5VCM - chain A; structure by X-ray diffraction, 1.60 A resolution.

== Chain A ==
Name: Alpha-1,6-mannosyl-glycoprotein 2-beta-N-acetylglucosaminyltransferase
Source organism: Homo sapiens
Notes: EC 2.4.1.143
UniProt: Q10469 (MGAT2_HUMAN); residues 29-447 here = UniProt positions 29-447
Sequence (419 residues; each row starts with the number of its first residue):
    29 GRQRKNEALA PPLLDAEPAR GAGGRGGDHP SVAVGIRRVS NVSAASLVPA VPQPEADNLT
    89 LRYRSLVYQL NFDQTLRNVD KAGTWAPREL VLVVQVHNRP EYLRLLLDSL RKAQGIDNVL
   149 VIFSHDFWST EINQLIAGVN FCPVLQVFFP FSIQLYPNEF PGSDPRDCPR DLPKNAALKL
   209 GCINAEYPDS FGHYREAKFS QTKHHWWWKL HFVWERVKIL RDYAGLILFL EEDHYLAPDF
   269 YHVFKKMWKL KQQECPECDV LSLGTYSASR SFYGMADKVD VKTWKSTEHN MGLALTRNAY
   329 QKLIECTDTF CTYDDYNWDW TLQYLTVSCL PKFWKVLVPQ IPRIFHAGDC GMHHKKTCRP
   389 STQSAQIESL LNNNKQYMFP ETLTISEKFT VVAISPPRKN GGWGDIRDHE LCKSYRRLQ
Not modelled in the structure: 29-85, 109-112, 296, 380-385
Disulfide bonds: Cys196-Cys210, Cys283-Cys286, Cys334-Cys357, Cys339-Cys440, Cys378-Cys386
Bound ions: Mn2+: Asp261, His374 (together with UDP)
Small-molecule neighbours: UDP (uridine-5'-diphosphate): Gln123, Val124, His125, Arg127, Asp154, Lys226, Gln229, Thr230, His233, Glu259, Glu260, Asp261, His374
Swiss-Prot annotation at these positions:
  - binding site (substrate): Gln123 to Arg127, Asp154, Gln229 to His233, Arg298
  - binding site (Mn(2+)): Asp261, His374
  - glycosylation (N-linked (GlcNAc...) asparagine): Asn69, Asn86
  - natural variant: His262 (H262R: In CDG2A), Ser290 (S290F: In CDG2A), Asn318 (N318D: In CDG2A)
  - mutagenesis: Arg198 (R198A: Strongly decreased catalytic activity and affinity for UDP-GlcNAc), Asp217 (D217A: Nearly abolishes catalytic activity), Glu259 (E259A: Loss of catalytic activity), Tyr294 (Y294A: Strongly decreased catalytic activity and affinity for UDP-GlcNAc), Asn318 (N318A: Strongly decreased catalytic activity and affinity for UDP-GlcNAc), Tyr344 (Y344A: Nearly abolishes catalytic activity and strongly decreases affinity for UDP-GlcNAc), Trp346 (W346A: Loss of catalytic activity), Asp347 (D347A: Loss of catalytic activity)
Reported in the primary citation:
  - conformationally variable residues (domain motion, order/disorder transition): Ile181 to Glu224, Ala375 to Arg387
  - contacts within the chain: Asn318-Asp347 (hydrogen bond)
  - Mn2+ coordination: Asp261, His374
  - binding site for UDP: Glu259 (proposed by the authors, not directly observed)
  - mutagenesis - D347A: abolished catalytic activity
  - mutagenesis - R198A (26- to 30-fold), D217A (4,480- to 105-fold), E259A, Y294A (11- to 37-fold), N318A (30- to 37-fold), Y344A (2,030- to 3,860-fold), W346A: decreased catalytic activity
  - disease-associated variants - H262R, S290F: abolished catalytic activity (citing earlier work)
  - disease-associated variants - N318D: decreased catalytic activity (citing earlier work)
  - disease-associated variants - K237N, C339*: decreased stability (proposed by the authors, not directly observed)
  - catalytic residues: Asp347 (proposed by the authors, not directly observed)

== Summary ==
Bound to chain A: UDP. Asp261 and His374 coordinate Mn2+. Curated annotation (UniProt) lists 12
substrate-binding residues, Mn2+-binding residues Asp261 and His374 and 8 mutagenesis sites. From the paper:
the catalytic residue Asp347; R198A, D217A and E259A, among others, reduce catalytic activity; 13
substitutions were tested in all.
Chain A is Alpha-1,6-mannosyl-glycoprotein 2-beta-N-acetylglucosaminyltransferase (Homo sapiens); the
structure, Alpha-1,6-mannosyl-glycoprotein 2-beta-N-acetylglucosaminyltransferase with bound UDP and
Manganese, was determined by X-ray diffraction together with 5VCR and 5VCS from the same study.
